PDB entry 8K5A | electron microscopy, 3.30 A resolution | chains A and B of the 9 polymer chains in the assembly

== Chain A (and B) ==
Name: DNA-directed RNA polymerase subunit alpha
Source organism: Escherichia coli K-12
Notes: EC 2.7.7.6; chain B of this document is another copy of the same molecule, construct and numbering; everything in this record applies to it too
UniProt: P0A7Z4 (RPOA_ECOLI); residue numbers follow UniProt; this construct covers 6-236
Amino-acid sequence (231 residues; numbered 6 to 236; the number before each row is that of its first residue):
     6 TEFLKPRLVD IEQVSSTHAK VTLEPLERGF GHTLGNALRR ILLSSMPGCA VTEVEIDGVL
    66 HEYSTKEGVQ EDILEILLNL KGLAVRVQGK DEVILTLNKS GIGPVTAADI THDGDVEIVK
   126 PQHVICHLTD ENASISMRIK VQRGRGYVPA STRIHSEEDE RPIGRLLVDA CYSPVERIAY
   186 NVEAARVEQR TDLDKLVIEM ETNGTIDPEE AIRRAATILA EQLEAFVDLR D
Disordered / not traced: 6 (chain B: 234-236)
UniProt features mapped onto this chain:
  - region: E162 to E165 (Required for interaction with Crp at class II promoters)
  - mutagenesis: R45 (R45C: In rpoA112; temperature-sensitive, blocks RNA polymerase assembly), E162 to E165 (5-fold decrease in CRP-class II promoter-dependent transcription), E165 (E165K: 5-fold decrease in CRP-class II promoter-dependent transcription), R191 (R191C: In rpoA101; temperature-sensitive)

== Chain A / chain B interface ==
Residue-residue contacts (68; chain A residue first):
  F8(A) - R150(B)
  L9(A) - Q227(B)  hydrogen bond (backbone-side chain)
  K10(A) - E226(B)  salt bridge
  K10(A) - Q227(B)
  P11(A) - Q227(B)
  P11(A) - F231(B)
  R12(A) - A230(B)
  L13(A) - F231(B)  hydrophobic
  L28(A) - F231(B)  hydrophobic
  L31(A) - Q227(B)
  G34(A) - S49(B)
  F35(A) - I46(B)  hydrophobic
  F35(A) - S50(B)
  F35(A) - Q227(B)
  T38(A) - R45(B)
  L39(A) - L224(B)  hydrophobic
  L39(A) - L228(B)  hydrophobic
  A42(A) - T38(B)
  R45(A) - G34(B)  hydrogen bond (side chain-backbone)
  R45(A) - H37(B)
  R45(A) - T38(B)  hydrogen bond
  I46(A) - F35(B)  hydrophobic
  S50(A) - F8(B)
  S50(A) - F35(B)
  R150(A) - T6(B)
  R150(A) - E7(B)  hydrogen bond (side chain-backbone)
  R150(A) - F8(B)
  I217(A) - F231(B)  hydrophobic
  R218(A) - A230(B)  hydrogen bond (side chain-backbone)
  R218(A) - F231(B)  hydrogen bond (side chain-backbone)
  R218(A) - V232(B)
  R218(A) - D233(B)
  A221(A) - F231(B)
  A221(A) - V232(B)
  T222(A) - V232(B)
  T222(A) - D233(B)
  I223(A) - F8(B)  hydrophobic
  I223(A) - F35(B)  hydrophobic
  L224(A) - L228(B)  hydrophobic
  A225(A) - V232(B)  hydrophobic
  E226(A) - K10(B)  hydrogen bond (backbone-side chain)
  Q227(A) - L9(B)
  Q227(A) - P11(B)
  Q227(A) - L31(B)
  Q227(A) - E32(B)
  Q227(A) - L39(B)
  L228(A) - L39(B)  hydrophobic
  L228(A) - L224(B)  hydrophobic
  E229(A) - K10(B)  salt bridge
  A230(A) - R12(B)
  F231(A) - L28(B)  hydrophobic
  F231(A) - L43(B)  hydrophobic
  F231(A) - R218(B)
  F231(A) - A221(B)
  V232(A) - R218(B)
  V232(A) - A221(B)
  V232(A) - T222(B)
  L234(A) - E214(B)
  L234(A) - I217(B)  hydrophobic
  L234(A) - R218(B)
  R235(A) - P11(B)  hydrogen bond (side chain-backbone)
  R235(A) - R12(B)
  R235(A) - L13(B)
  R235(A) - V14(B)
  D236(A) - V14(B)
  D236(A) - D15(B)
  D236(A) - I16(B)
  D236(A) - E214(B)
Also at the interface, not in a pair above, chain A (42 interface residues in all): E32, R33, H37, N41, S49, R148, G149, D233
Also at the interface, not in a pair above, chain B (44 interface residues in all): V26, R33, N41, L201, I223, A225

== In short ==
The interface between chain A and chain B involves 42 residues on one side and 44 on the other; the contacts
include 8 hydrogen bonds and 2 salt bridges. Polar contacts include K10(A)-E226(B), E229(A)-K10(B) and
L9(A)-Q227(B). From UniProt: 6 mutagenesis sites on chain A.
Both chains are DNA-directed RNA polymerase subunit alpha (Escherichia coli K-12). Entry 8K5A (The cryo-EM map
of open TIEA-TEC complex) was determined by electron microscopy.
